4ECW - chains A and T of the 3 polymer chains in the assembly; structure by X-ray diffraction, 1.90 A resolution.

== Chain A ==
Name: DNA polymerase eta
Source organism: Homo sapiens
Notes: EC 2.7.7.7; fragment: Catalytic core
Reference sequence: Q9Y253 (POLH_HUMAN); numbering as in UniProt (aligned over 1-432)
Sequence (435 residues; row label = number of the first residue in the row; numbers below 1 keep their minus sign (Gly-2 is residue -2)):
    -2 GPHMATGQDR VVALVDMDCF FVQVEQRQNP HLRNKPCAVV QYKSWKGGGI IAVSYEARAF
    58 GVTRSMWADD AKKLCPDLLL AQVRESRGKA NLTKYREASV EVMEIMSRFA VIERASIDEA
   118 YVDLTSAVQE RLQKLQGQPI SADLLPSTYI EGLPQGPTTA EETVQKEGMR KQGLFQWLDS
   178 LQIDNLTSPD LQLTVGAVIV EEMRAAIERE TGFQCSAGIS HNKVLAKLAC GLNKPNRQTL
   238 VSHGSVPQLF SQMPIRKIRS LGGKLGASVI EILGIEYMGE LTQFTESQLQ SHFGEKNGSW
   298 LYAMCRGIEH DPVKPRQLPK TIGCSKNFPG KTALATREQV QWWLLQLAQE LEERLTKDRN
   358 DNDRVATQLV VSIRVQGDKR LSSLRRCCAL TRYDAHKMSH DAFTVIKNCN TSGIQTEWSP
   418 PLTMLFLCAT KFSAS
Disordered / not traced: 155-157
Differences from the reference sequence: expression tag (-2 to 0)
Bound ions: Mg2+ site 1: Asp13, Asp115, Glu116 (together with 2'-deoxyadenosine 5'-triphosphate) (shared with 2 residues of chain P); Ca2+: Asp13, Met14, Asp115 (together with 2'-deoxyadenosine 5'-triphosphate); Mg2+ site 2: Asp13, Met14, Asp115 (together with diphosphate) (shared with 1 residue of chain P)
Small-molecule neighbours:
  - : Asp13, Met14, Asp15, Cys16, Asp115, Lys231
  - diphosphate / 2'-deoxyadenosine 5'-triphosphate: Asp13, Met14, Asp15, Cys16, Phe17, Phe18, Ile48, Ala49, Tyr52, Arg55, Arg61, Ile114, Asp115, Glu116, Lys231
UniProt features mapped onto this chain:
  - binding site (Mg(2+)): Asp13, Met14, Asp115, Glu116
  - binding site (Mn(2+)): Asp13, Met14, Asp115, Glu116
  - binding site (a 2'-deoxyribonucleoside 5'-triphosphate): Arg61
  - natural variant: Val37 (deletion: In XPV), Leu75 (deletion: In XPV), Arg93 (R93P: In XPV), Arg111 (R111H: In XPV), Thr122 (T122P: In XPV), Gly153 (G153D: In a breast cancer sample), Thr191 (T191P: In XPV), Gly263 (G263V: In XPV), Val266 (V266D: In XPV), Gly295 (G295R: In XPV), Arg361 (R361S: In XPV)
  - mutagenesis: Tyr52 (Y52A/F: Reduces DNA polymerase activity; Y52E: Reduces DNA polymerase activity. Increases fidelity of replication and reduces translesion bypass), Arg61 (R61A: Reduces enzymatic activity by two-thirds), Ser62 (S62G: Increased DNA polymerase activity and translesion bypass compared to wild-type), Ala68 (A68S/V: Severe reduction in thymine dimer translesion bypass), Asn324 to Pro326 (Reduces binding to chromatin and to monoubiquitinated PCNA. Abolishes binding to monoubiquitinated PCNA; when associated with 705-E--H-713 Del)
Reported in the primary citation:
  - mutagenesis - S113A: unchanged catalytic activity

== Chain T ==
Molecule: 12-nt DNA strand
Sequence (12 nucleotides; each row starts with the number of its first residue):
     1 CATTATGACG CT
Small-molecule neighbours: diphosphate / 2'-deoxyadenosine 5'-triphosphate: DT3, DT4, DA5

== Chain A / chain T interface ==
Residue-residue contacts (41):
  Gln38(A) with DT4(T), hydrogen bond to the base; DA5(T), sugar contact
  Tyr39(A) with DT4(T), phosphate contact; DA5(T), hydrogen bond to the phosphate
  Trp42(A) with DA2(T), stacking on the base
  Ile47(A) with DT3(T), base contact
  Ile48(A) with DT3(T), base contact
  Arg61(A) with DT3(T), hydrogen bond to the base
  Ser62(A) with DT3(T), base contact
  Trp64(A) with DA2(T), phosphate contact; DT3(T), sugar contact
  Lys86(A) with DT6(T), salt bridge to the phosphate
  Leu89(A) with DA5(T), phosphate contact; DT6(T), phosphate contact
  Arg93(A) with DT6(T), salt bridge to the phosphate; DG7(T), salt bridge to the phosphate
  Lys293(A) with DG10(T), phosphate contact
  Lys311(A) with DC9(T), phosphate contact
  Arg313(A) with DA8(T), salt bridge to the phosphate
  Pro316(A) with DA8(T), phosphate contact
  Lys317(A) with DA8(T), hydrogen bond to the phosphate; DC9(T), salt bridge to the phosphate
  Thr318(A) with DG7(T), sugar contact; DA8(T), hydrogen bond to the phosphate
  Ile319(A) with DG7(T), phosphate contact
  Gly320(A) with DT6(T), sugar contact; DG7(T), hydrogen bond to the phosphate
  Cys321(A) with DT6(T), phosphate contact
  Ser322(A) with DA5(T), sugar contact; DT6(T), hydrogen bond to the phosphate
  Lys323(A) with DA5(T), salt bridge to the phosphate
  Asn324(A) with DT4(T), hydrogen bond to the phosphate; DA5(T), hydrogen bond to the phosphate
  Pro326(A) with DC1(T), phosphate contact; DA2(T), base contact; DT4(T), phosphate contact
  Gly327(A) with DC1(T), hydrogen bond to the phosphate; DA2(T), phosphate contact
  Thr329(A) with DA2(T), base contact
  Arg351(A) with DT6(T), salt bridge to the phosphate; DG7(T), salt bridge to the phosphate
Other interface residues (no listed pair), chain A (31 interface residues in all): Ala87, Arg111, Glu347, Leu378
Other interface residues (no listed pair), chain T (11 interface residues in all): DC11

== In short ==
31 residues of chain A and 11 residues of chain T are in contact, with 10 hydrogen bonds, 8 salt bridges and 1
aromatic stacking contact. Polar contacts include Gln38(A)-DT4(T), Arg61(A)-DT3(T) and Tyr39(A)-DA5(T).
Diphosphate / 2'-deoxyadenosine 5'-triphosphate is bound between chain A and chain T. The paper reports that
S113A of chain A leaves catalytic activity unchanged.
Chain A is DNA polymerase eta (Homo sapiens) and chain T is a 12-nt DNA strand; the structure, Human DNA
polymerase eta - DNA ternary complex: Reaction in the AT crystal at pH 7.0 ..., was determined by X-ray
diffraction, deposited together with 4ECQ, 4ECR, 4ECS, 4ECT, 4ECU, 4ECV and 10 further entries.
